Entry 4GZ6 (X-ray diffraction, 2.98 A resolution); this record covers chain A.

[Chain A]
Name: UDP-N-acetylglucosamine--peptide N-acetylglucosaminyltransferase 110 kDa subunit
From: Homo sapiens
Notes: EC 2.4.1.255
Reference sequence: O15294 (OGT1_HUMAN); residues 313-1031 here correspond to UniProt positions 323-1041 (UniProt number = residue number + 10)
Sequence (723 residues; numbered 309 to 1031; the number before each row is that of its first residue):
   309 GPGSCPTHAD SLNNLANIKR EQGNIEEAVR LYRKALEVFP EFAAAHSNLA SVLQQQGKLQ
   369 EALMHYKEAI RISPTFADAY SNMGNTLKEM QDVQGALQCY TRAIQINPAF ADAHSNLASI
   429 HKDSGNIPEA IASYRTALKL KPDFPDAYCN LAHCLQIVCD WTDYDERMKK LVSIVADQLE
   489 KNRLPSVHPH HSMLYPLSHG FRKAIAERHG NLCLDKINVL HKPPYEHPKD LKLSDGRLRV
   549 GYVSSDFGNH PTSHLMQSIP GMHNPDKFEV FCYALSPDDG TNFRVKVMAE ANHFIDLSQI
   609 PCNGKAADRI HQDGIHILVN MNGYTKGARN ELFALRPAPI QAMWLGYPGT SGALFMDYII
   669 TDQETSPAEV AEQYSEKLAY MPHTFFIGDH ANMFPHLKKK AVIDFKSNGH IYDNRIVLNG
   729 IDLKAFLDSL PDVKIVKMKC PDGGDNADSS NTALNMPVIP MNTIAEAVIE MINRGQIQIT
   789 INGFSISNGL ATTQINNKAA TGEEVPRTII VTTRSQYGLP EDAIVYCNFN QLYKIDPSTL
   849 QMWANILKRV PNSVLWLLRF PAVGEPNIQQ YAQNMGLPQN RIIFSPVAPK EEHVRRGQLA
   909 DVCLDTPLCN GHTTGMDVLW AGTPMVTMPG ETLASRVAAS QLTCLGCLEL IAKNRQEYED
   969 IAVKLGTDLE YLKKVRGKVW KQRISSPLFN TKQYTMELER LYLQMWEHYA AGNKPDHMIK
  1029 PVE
Not modelled in the structure: 309-312, 715-718, 749-760, 1029-1031
Construct notes: expression tag (309-312)
Ligand contacts: 12V ((2S,3R,4R,5S,6R)-3-(acetylamino)-4,5-dihydroxy-6-(hydroxymethyl)tetrahydro-2H-thiopyran-2-yl [(2R,3S,4R,5R)-5-(2,4-dioxo-3,4-dihydropyrimidin-1(2H)-yl)-3,4-dihydroxytetrahydrofuran-2-yl]methyl dihydrogen diphosphate): His498, Met501, His558, Pro559, Thr560, His562, Leu563, Leu653, Gly654, Pro656, Phe694, Phe837, Gln839, Tyr841, Lys842, Leu866, Phe868, Val895, Ala896, Pro897, Lys898, His901, Arg904, Cys917, Gly919, His920, Thr921, Thr922, Asp925
Swiss-Prot annotation at these positions:
  - region: Lys981 to Lys1000 (Required for phosphatidylinositol 3,4,5-triphosphate binding)
  - motif: Asp454 to Tyr456 (DFP motif), Lys477 to Pro493 (Nuclear localization signal)
  - active site: His498 (Proton acceptor)
  - binding site (UDP): Gln839, Lys842, Ala896 to Lys898, His901 to Arg904, His920 to Thr922, Asp925
  - modified residue: Thr444 (Phosphothreonine), Tyr979 (Phosphotyrosine)
  - glycosylation: Ser389 (O-linked (GlcNAc) serine)
What the authors report for this chain:
  - catalytic residues: His498, Asp554, His558 (proposed by the authors, not directly observed)

[Overview]
Bound to chain A: compound 12V. Curated annotation (UniProt) lists active-site residue His498 and 13
UDP-binding residues. From the paper: catalytic residues His498, Asp554 and His558.
Chain A is UDP-N-acetylglucosamine--peptide N-acetylglucosaminyltransferase 110 kDa subunit (Homo sapiens);
the structure, Crystal structure of human O-GlcNAc Transferase with UDP-5SGlcNAc, was determined by X-ray
diffraction together with 4GYW, 4GYY, 4GZ3 and 4GZ5 from the same study.
